PDB entry 8EXY | electron microscopy, 3.20 A resolution | chains D and T of the 9 polymer chains in the assembly

# Chain D
Molecule: DNA-directed RNA polymerase subunit beta'
Source organism: Mycobacterium tuberculosis H37Rv
Notes: EC 2.7.7.6
UniProtKB: P9WGY7 (RPOC_MYCTU); residue numbers follow UniProt; this construct covers 1-1316
Chain sequence (1316 residues; row label = number of the first residue in the row):
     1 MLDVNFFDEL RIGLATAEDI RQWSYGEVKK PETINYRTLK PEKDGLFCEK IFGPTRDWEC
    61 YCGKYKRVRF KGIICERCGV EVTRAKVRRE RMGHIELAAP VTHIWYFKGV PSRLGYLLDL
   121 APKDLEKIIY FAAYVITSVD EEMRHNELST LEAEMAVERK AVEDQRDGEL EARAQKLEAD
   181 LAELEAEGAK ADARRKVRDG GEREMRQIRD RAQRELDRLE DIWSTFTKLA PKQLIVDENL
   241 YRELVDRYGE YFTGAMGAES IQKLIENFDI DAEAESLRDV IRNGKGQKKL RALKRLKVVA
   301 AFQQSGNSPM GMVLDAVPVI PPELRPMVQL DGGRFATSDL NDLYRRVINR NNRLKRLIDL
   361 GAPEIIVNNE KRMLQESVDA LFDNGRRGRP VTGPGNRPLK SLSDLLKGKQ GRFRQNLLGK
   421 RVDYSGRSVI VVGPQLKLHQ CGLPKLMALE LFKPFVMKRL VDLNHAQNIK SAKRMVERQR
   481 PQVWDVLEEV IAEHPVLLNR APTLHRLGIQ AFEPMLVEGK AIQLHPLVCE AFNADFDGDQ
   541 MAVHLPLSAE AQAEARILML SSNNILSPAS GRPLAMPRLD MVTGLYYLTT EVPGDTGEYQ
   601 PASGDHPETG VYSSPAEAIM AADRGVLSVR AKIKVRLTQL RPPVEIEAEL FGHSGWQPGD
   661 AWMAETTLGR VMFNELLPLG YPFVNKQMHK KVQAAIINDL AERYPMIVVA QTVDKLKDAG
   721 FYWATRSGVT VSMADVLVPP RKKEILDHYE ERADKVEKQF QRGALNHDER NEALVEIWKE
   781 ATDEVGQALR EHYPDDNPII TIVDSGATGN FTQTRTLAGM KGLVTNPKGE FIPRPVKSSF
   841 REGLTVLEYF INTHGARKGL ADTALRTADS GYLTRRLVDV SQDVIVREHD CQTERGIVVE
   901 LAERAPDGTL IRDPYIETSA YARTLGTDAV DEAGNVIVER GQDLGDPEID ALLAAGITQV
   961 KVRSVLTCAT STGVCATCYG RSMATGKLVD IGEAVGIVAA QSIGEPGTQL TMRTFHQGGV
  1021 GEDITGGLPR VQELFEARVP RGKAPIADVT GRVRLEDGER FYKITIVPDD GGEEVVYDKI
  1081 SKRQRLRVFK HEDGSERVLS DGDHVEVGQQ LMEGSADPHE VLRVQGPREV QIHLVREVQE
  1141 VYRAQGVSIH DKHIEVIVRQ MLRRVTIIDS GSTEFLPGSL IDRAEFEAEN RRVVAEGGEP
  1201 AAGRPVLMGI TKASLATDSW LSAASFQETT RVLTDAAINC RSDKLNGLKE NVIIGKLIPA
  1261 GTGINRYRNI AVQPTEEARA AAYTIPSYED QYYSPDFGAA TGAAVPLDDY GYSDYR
Unresolved in the structure: 1, 1015-1022, 1283-1316
Ion coordination: Zn2+ site 1: Cys60, Cys62, Cys75, Cys78; Mg2+: Asp535, Asp537 (shared with 1 residue of chain R); Zn2+ site 2: Cys891, Cys968, Cys975, Cys978
Ligand contacts: phosphomethylphosphonic acid guanylate ester (G2P): Arg500, Pro502, Asn533, Gln1009, Met1012, Arg1013
Swiss-Prot annotation at these positions:
  - binding site (Zn(2+)): Cys60, Cys62, Cys75, Cys78, Cys891, Cys968, Cys975, Cys978
  - binding site (Mg(2+)): Asp535, Asp537, Asp539

# Chain T
Molecule: 40-nt DNA strand
Sequence (40 nucleotides; row label = number of the first residue in the row):
     1 CGGCAGTCGC CGTCTACCTC TCCAAGAGCA GCATGCGCCC
Unresolved in the structure: 39-40

# Interface between chain D and chain T
Contacting residue pairs (13):
  Lys409(D) with DC14(T), salt bridge to the phosphate; DT15(T), salt bridge to the phosphate
  Arg414(D) with DT13(T), salt bridge to the phosphate
  Arg421(D) with DC17(T), salt bridge to the phosphate
  Arg427(D) with DC17(T), sugar contact
  Ala501(D) with DA16(T), sugar contact
  Thr867(D) with DC14(T), base contact
  Ala868(D) with DC14(T), base contact
  Gly871(D) with DC14(T), sugar contact
  Tyr872(D) with DG12(T), sugar contact
  Gln1227(D) with DG12(T), sugar contact
  Glu1228(D) with DC11(T), phosphate contact; DG12(T), phosphate contact
Interface residues without a listed pair, chain D (18 interface residues in all): Val110, Gln287, Leu330, Ala336, Pro394, Pro502, Arg875
Interface residues without a listed pair, chain T (11 interface residues in all): DG3, DC10, DC23, DA24

# In short
18 residues of chain D and 11 residues of chain T are in contact; the contacts include 4 salt bridges. Polar
pairs include Lys409(D)-DC14(T), Lys409(D)-DT15(T) and Arg414(D)-DT13(T). Chain D binds
phosphomethylphosphonic acid guanylate ester.
Chain D is DNA-directed RNA polymerase subunit beta' (Mycobacterium tuberculosis H37Rv) and chain T is a 40-nt
DNA strand; the structure, M. tuberculosis RNAP paused complex with B. subtilis NusG and GMPCPP, was
determined by electron microscopy (same publication as 8EHQ, 8EJ3, 8EOE, 8EOF, 8EOS and 8EOT).
